5W1S - chains C and F of the 7 polymer chains in the assembly; structure by X-ray diffraction, 3.81 A resolution.

# Chain C
Protein: DNA-directed RNA polymerase subunit beta
Source organism: Escherichia coli (strain K12)
Notes: EC 2.7.7.6
UniProtKB: P0A8V2 (RPOB_ECOLI); residues 1-1342 here = UniProt positions 1-1342
Chain sequence (1342 residues; row label = number of the first residue in the row):
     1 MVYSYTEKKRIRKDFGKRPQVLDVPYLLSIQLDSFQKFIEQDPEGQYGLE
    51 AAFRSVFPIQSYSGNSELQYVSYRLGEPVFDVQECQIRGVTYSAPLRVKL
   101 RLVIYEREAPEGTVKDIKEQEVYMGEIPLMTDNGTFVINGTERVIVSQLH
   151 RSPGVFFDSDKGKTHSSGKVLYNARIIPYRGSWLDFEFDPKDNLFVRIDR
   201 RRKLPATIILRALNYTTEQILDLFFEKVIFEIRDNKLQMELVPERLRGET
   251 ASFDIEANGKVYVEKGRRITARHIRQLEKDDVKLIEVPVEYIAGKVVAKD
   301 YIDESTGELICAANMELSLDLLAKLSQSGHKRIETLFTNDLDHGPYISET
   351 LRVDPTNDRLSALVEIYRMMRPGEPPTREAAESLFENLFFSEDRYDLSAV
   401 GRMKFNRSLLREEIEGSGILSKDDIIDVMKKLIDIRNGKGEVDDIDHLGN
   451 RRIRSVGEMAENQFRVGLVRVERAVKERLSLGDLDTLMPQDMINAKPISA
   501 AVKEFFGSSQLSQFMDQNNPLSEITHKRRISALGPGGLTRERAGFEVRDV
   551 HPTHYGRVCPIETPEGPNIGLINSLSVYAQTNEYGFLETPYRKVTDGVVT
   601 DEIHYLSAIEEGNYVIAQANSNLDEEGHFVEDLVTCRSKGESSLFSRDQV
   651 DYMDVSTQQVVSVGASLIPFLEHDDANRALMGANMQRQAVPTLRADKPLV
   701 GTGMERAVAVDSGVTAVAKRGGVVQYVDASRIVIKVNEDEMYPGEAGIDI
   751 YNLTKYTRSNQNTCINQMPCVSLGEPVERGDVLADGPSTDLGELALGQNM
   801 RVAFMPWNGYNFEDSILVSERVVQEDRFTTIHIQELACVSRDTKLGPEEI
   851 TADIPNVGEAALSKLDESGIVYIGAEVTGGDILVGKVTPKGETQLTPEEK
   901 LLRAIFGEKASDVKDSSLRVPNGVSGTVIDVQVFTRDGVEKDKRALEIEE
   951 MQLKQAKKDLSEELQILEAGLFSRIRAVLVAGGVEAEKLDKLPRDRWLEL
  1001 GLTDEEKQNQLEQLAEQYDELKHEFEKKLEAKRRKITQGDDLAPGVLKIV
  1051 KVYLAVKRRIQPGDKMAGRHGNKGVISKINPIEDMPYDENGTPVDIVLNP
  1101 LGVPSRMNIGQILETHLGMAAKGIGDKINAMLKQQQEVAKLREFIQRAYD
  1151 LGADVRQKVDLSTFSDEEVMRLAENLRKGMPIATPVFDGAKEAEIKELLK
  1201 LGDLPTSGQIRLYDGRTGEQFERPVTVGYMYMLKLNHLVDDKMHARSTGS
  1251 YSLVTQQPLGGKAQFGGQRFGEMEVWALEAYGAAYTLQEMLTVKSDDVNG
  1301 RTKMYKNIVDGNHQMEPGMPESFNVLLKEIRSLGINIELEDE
Disordered / not traced: 1-2
UniProt features mapped onto this chain:
  - modified residue (N6-acetyllysine): Lys1022, Lys1200
  - mutagenesis: Ile561 (I561S: Resistant to antibiotics salinamide A and B), Ile569 (I569S: Resistant to antibiotics salinamide A and B), Ala665 (A665E: Resistant to antibiotics salinamide A and B), Asp675 (D675A/G: Resistant to antibiotics salinamide A and B), Asn677 (N677H/K: Resistant to antibiotics salinamide A and B), Leu680 (L680M: Resistant to antibiotics salinamide A and B), Glu813 (E813K: Disrupts the enzyme's active center)

# Chain F
Protein: RNA polymerase sigma factor RpoD
Source organism: Escherichia coli (strain K12)
UniProtKB: P00579 (RPOD_ECOLI); numbering as in UniProt (aligned over 1-613)
Chain sequence (613 residues; row label = number of the first residue in the row):
     1 MEQNPQSQLKLLVTRGKEQGYLTYAEVNDHLPEDIVDSDQIEDIIQMIND
    51 MGIQVMEEAPDADDLMLAENTADEDAAEAAAQVLSSVESEIGRTTDPVRM
   101 YMREMGTVELLTREGEIDIAKRIEDGINQVQCSVAEYPEAITYLLEQYDR
   151 VEAEEARLSDLITGFVDPNAEEDLAPTATHVGSELSQEDLDDDEDEDEED
   201 GDDDSADDDNSIDPELAREKFAELRAQYVVTRDTIKAKGRSHATAQEEIL
   251 KLSEVFKQFRLVPKQFDYLVNSMRVMMDRVRTQERLIMKLCVEQCKMPKK
   301 NFITLFTGNETSDTWFNAAIAMNKPWSEKLHDVSEEVHRALQKLQQIEEE
   351 TGLTIEQVKDINRRMSIGEAKARRAKKEMVEANLRLVISIAKKYTNRGLQ
   401 FLDLIQEGNIGLMKAVDKFEYRRGYKFSTYATWWIRQAITRSIADQARTI
   451 RIPVHMIETINKLNRISRQMLQEMGREPTPEELAERMLMPEDKIRKVLKI
   501 AKEPISMETPIGDDEDSHLGDFIEDTTLELPLDSATTESLRAATHDVLAG
   551 LTAREAKVLRMRFGIDMNTDYTLEEVGKQFDVTRERIRQIEAKALRKLRH
   601 PSRSEVLRSFLDD
Disordered / not traced: 1-93, 168-212, 237-242, 613
UniProt features mapped onto this chain:
  - DNA-binding region: Leu573 to Ala592 (H-T-H motif)
  - region: Arg584 to Arg599 (Interaction with anti-sigma factors)
  - motif: Asp403 to Gln406 (Interaction with polymerase core subunit RpoC)
  - site: Arg562 (Interaction with anti-sigma factors)
  - mutagenesis: Ala553 (A553D: Disrupts the interaction with Escherichia phage lambda antitermination protein Q), Arg596 (R596D/E: 2-fold reduction in activation of class II Crp-dependent promoters)

# Interface between chain C and chain F
Residue-residue contacts (50):
  Tyr123(C) - Gly475(F)
  Gln490(C) - Gln472(F)
  Asn494(C) - Leu471(F)
  Asp842(C) - Lys499(F)  hydrogen bond (backbone-side chain)
  Asn856(C) - Asp612(F)
  Pro897(C) - Gly564(F)
  Pro897(C) - Ile565(F)
  Glu898(C) - Leu540(F)
  Glu898(C) - Arg541(F)  salt bridge
  Glu898(C) - Thr544(F)
  Lys900(C) - Phe563(F)
  Leu901(C) - Phe563(F)  hydrophobic
  Leu901(C) - Ile565(F)  hydrophobic
  Leu902(C) - Leu607(F)
  Leu902(C) - Phe610(F)  hydrophobic
  Ala904(C) - Phe563(F)  hydrophobic
  Ala904(C) - Leu595(F)
  Ile905(C) - Leu595(F)  hydrophobic
  Ile905(C) - Leu598(F)  hydrophobic
  Ile905(C) - Arg599(F)  hydrogen bond (backbone-side chain)
  Ile905(C) - Leu607(F)  hydrophobic
  Phe906(C) - Ser604(F)
  Phe906(C) - Leu607(F)  hydrophobic
  Phe906(C) - Arg608(F)
  Phe906(C) - Leu611(F)  hydrophobic
  Glu908(C) - Leu611(F)
  Arg936(C) - Arg495(F)
  Thr1248(C) - Pro531(F)
  Thr1248(C) - Leu532(F)
  Ser1250(C) - Glu524(F)  hydrogen bond
  Tyr1251(C) - Glu524(F)
  Tyr1251(C) - Asp525(F)  hydrogen bond (backbone-backbone)
  Tyr1251(C) - Leu528(F)  hydrophobic
  Ser1252(C) - Asp521(F)
  Ser1252(C) - Ile523(F)
  Leu1253(C) - Ile523(F)  hydrogen bond (backbone-backbone)
  Leu1253(C) - Glu524(F)
  Leu1253(C) - Asp525(F)
  Val1254(C) - Gly520(F)
  Gln1256(C) - Asp525(F)
  Gln1256(C) - Leu528(F)
  Leu1259(C) - Asp521(F)
  Leu1259(C) - Phe522(F)
  Leu1259(C) - Glu524(F)
  Arg1301(C) - Leu528(F)
  Tyr1305(C) - Pro531(F)  hydrophobic
  Tyr1305(C) - Leu532(F)
  Tyr1305(C) - Ala535(F)  hydrophobic
  Lys1306(C) - Ser534(F)  hydrogen bond
  Lys1306(C) - Glu538(F)  salt bridge
Other interface residues (no listed pair), chain C (37 interface residues in all): Arg97, Val122, Ala495, Lys496, Glu899, Arg903, Asp937, Asp1041, Pro1044, Gly1045, Gly1261
Other interface residues (no listed pair), chain F (36 interface residues in all): Thr479, Pro480, Lys502, Leu559

# Summary
Chain C and chain F form an interface of 37 and 36 residues respectively; the contacts include 6 hydrogen
bonds and 2 salt bridges. Among the polar pairs are Glu898(C)-Arg541(F), Lys1306(C)-Glu538(F) and
Asp842(C)-Lys499(F).
Here chain C is DNA-directed RNA polymerase subunit beta and chain F is RNA polymerase sigma factor RpoD, both
from Escherichia coli (strain K12). Entry 5W1S (X-ray crystal structure of Escherichia coli RNA polymerase and
TraR complex) was determined by X-ray diffraction, deposited together with 5VSW and 5W1T.
